PDB entry 6AMT | X-ray diffraction, 2.50 A resolution | chains A and C of the 3 polymer chains in the assembly

# Chain A
Name: HLA class I histocompatibility antigen, A-2 alpha chain
From: Homo sapiens
Reference sequence: P01892 (1A02_HUMAN); residues 1-275 here correspond to UniProt positions 25-299 (UniProt number = residue number + 24)
Chain sequence (275 residues; each row starts with the number of its first residue):
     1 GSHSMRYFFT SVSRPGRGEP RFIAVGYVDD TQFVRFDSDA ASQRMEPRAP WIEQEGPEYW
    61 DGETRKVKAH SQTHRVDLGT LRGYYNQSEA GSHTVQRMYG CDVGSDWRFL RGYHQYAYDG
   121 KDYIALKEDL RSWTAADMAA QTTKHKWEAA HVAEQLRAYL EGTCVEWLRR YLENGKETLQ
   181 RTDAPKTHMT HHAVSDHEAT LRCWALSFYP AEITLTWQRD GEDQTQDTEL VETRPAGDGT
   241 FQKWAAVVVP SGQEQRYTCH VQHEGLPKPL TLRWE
Disordered / not traced: 275
Disulfide bonds: C101-C164, C203-C259

# Chain C
Name: Met-met-trp-asp-arg-gly-leu-gly-met-met
Chain sequence (10 residues; numbered 1 to 10; the number before each row is that of its first residue):
     1 MMWDRGLGMM

# How chain A and chain C interact
Residue-residue contacts - 39 pairs, chain A then chain C:
  Y7(A) with M1(C); M2(C), hydrophobic
  F9(A) with M2(C), hydrophobic
  Y59(A) with M1(C), hydrophobic
  E63(A) with M1(C); M2(C), hydrogen bond (side chain-backbone)
  R65(A) with D4(C), salt bridge
  K66(A) with M1(C); M2(C), hydrogen bond (side chain-backbone); W3(C); D4(C)
  V67(A) with M2(C), hydrophobic
  H70(A) with M2(C); W3(C)
  V76(A) with M9(C), hydrophobic
  D77(A) with M9(C); M10(C)
  T80(A) with M10(C)
  L81(A) with M10(C), hydrophobic
  Y84(A) with M10(C), hydrogen bond (side chain-backbone)
  Y99(A) with M2(C); W3(C), hydrogen bond (side chain-backbone)
  H114(A) with L7(C)
  Y123(A) with M10(C), hydrophobic
  W133(A) with L7(C), hydrophobic
  T143(A) with M10(C), hydrogen bond (side chain-backbone)
  K146(A) with M9(C); M10(C), hydrogen bond (side chain-backbone)
  W147(A) with L7(C), hydrogen bond (side chain-backbone); G8(C); M9(C), hydrogen bond (side chain-backbone); M10(C), hydrophobic
  V152(A) with L7(C)
  L156(A) with W3(C)
  Y159(A) with M1(C), hydrogen bond (side chain-backbone); M2(C); W3(C), hydrogen bond (side chain-backbone)
  T163(A) with M1(C)
  W167(A) with M1(C)
Other interface residues (no listed pair), chain A (31 interface residues in all): M5, M45, R97, T142, Q155, Y171
Other interface residues (no listed pair), chain C (9 interface residues in all): G6

# Overview
The interface between chain A and chain C involves 31 residues on one side and 9 on the other; the contacts
include 10 hydrogen bonds and 1 salt bridge. Polar pairs include R65(A)-D4(C), E63(A)-M2(C) and K66(A)-M2(C).
Chain A is HLA class I histocompatibility antigen, A-2 alpha chain (Homo sapiens) and chain C is
Met-met-trp-asp-arg-gly-leu-gly-met-met; the structure, Human Class I MHC HLA-A2 in complex with synthetic
peptide MMWDRGLGMM, was determined by X-ray diffraction.
